PDB entry 7CY8 | X-ray diffraction, 2.40 A resolution | chains A and D of the 3 polymer chains in the assembly

[Chain A]
Name: Maltodextrin-binding protein, 5-methylcytosine-modifying enzyme 1
From: Escherichia coli
Notes: EC 1.14.99.-
UniProtKB: chimeric construct of A0A376KDN7, A0A2K3D5Z7: residues -372 to -7 from A0A376KDN7 (A0A376KDN7_ECOLX) positions 27-392 (UniProt number = residue number + 399); residues 1-532 from A0A2K3D5Z7 positions 1-532 (same numbers)
Chain sequence (917 residues; numbered -373 to 543; the number before each row is that of its first residue; numbers below 1 keep their minus sign (Met-373 is residue -373)):
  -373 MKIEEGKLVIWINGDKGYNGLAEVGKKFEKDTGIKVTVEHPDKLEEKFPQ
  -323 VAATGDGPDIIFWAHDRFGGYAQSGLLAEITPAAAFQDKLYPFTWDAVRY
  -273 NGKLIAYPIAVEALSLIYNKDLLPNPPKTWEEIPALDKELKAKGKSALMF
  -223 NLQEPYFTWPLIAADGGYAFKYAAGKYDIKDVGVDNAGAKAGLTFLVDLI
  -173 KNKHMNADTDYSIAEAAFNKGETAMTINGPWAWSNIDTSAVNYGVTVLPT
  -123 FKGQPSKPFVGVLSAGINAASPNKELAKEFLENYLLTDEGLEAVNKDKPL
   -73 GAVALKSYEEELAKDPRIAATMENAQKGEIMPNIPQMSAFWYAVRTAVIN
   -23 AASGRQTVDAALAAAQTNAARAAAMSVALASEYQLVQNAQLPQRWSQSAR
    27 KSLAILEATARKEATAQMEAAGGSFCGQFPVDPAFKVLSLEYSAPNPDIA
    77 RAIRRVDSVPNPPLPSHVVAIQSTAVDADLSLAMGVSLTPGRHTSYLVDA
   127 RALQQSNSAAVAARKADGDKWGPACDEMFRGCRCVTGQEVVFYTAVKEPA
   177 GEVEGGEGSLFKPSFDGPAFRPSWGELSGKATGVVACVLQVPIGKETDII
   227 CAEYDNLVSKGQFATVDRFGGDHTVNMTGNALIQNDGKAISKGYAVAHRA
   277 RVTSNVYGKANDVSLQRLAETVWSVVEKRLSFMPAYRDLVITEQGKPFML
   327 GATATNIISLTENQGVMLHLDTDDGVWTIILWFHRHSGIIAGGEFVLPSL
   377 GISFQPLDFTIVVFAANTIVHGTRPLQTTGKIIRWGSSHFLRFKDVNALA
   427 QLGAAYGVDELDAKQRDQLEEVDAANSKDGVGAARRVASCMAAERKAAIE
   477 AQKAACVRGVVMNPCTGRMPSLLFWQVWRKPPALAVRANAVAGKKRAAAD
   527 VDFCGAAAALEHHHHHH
Unresolved in the structure: -373 to -367, -341 to -339, -320 to -316, 177-184, 508-543
Sequence notes: initiating methionine (-373); engineered mutation Ala-291 (Asp108 in A0A376KDN7), Ala-290 (Lys109 in A0A376KDN7), Ala-201 (Glu198 in A0A376KDN7), Ala-200 (Asn199 in A0A376KDN7), Ala-134 (Lys265 in A0A376KDN7), Ala-11 (Lys388 in A0A376KDN7), Ala-10 (Asp389 in A0A376KDN7); linker (-6 to 0); expression tag (533-543)
Ion coordination: Fe2+: His345, Asp347, His397 (together with ascorbic acid)
Residues lining bound ligands: ascorbic acid (ASC): Val251, Ser335, Thr337, Val342, His345, Ile356, Trp358, Phe371, His397, Gly398, Thr399, Gly412, Ser413, Ser414
Curated features (UniProtKB/Swiss-Prot):
  - binding site (L-ascorbate): Ser335 to Thr337, His397 to Thr399
  - binding site (Fe cation): His345, Asp347, His397
From the paper describing this entry:
  - Fe2+ coordination: His345, Asp347, His397
  - binding site for ascorbic acid: Arg244, Ser335, Thr337, Val342, Ile356, Trp358, Phe371, Thr399, Ser414
  - mutagenesis - R244A, F245A, H249A, Y270A, T337A, H345A, D347N, D350N, W358A, T399A, R418A, S465A, R471A: abolished catalytic activity
  - mutagenesis - N261A, K264A, R275A (>30-fold), S335A, V342A, F416A, K420A (>30-fold), R461A, K472A (>30-fold), R484A (>30-fold), R494A (>30-fold): decreased catalytic activity
  - binding site for the 14-nt DNA strand (chain D): Arg244, Phe245, Asp262, Lys264, Tyr270, Ala271, Val272, Arg275, Asp350, Phe416, Arg418
  - contacts within the chain: Arg244-Asp347 (hydrogen bond), Arg244-Phe245 (cation-pi contact)
  - binding site for the 14-nt DNA strand: Asn261, Arg461, Ser465, Ala468, Arg471, Lys472
  - catalytic residues: Arg244
  - conformationally variable residues (order/disorder transition): Arg244 to His249
  - specificity-determining residues: Trp358 (proposed by the authors, not directly observed)

[Chain D]
Molecule: 14-nt DNA strand
Sequence (14 nucleotides; each row starts with the number of its first residue):
     1 CCCGCGCGGGATGT
Unresolved in the structure: 9-14
Modified residues: 5CM (5-methyl-2'-deoxy-cytidine-5'-monophosphate) at position 3

[How chain A and chain D interact]
Contacting residue pairs (25):
  Ala240(A) - DC5(D)  phosphate contact
  Val242(A) - 5CM_3(D)  phosphate contact
  Val242(A) - DG4(D)  sugar contact
  Asp243(A) - 5CM_3(D)  phosphate contact
  Arg244(A) - 5CM_3(D)  salt bridge to the phosphate
  Phe245(A) - 5CM_3(D)  hydrogen bond to the phosphate
  Met253(A) - 5CM_3(D)  sugar contact
  Ile259(A) - DG4(D)  phosphate contact
  Ile259(A) - DC5(D)  phosphate contact
  Asn261(A) - DG4(D)  hydrogen bond to the base
  Asp262(A) - DC5(D)  sugar contact
  Lys264(A) - DC5(D)  phosphate contact
  Lys264(A) - DG6(D)  salt bridge to the phosphate
  Tyr270(A) - DG4(D)  hydrogen bond to the phosphate
  Tyr270(A) - DC5(D)  phosphate contact
  Ala271(A) - DC5(D)  hydrogen bond to the phosphate
  Arg275(A) - DG6(D)  salt bridge to the phosphate
  Ser335(A) - 5CM_3(D)  base contact
  Asp347(A) - 5CM_3(D)  base contact
  Asp350(A) - 5CM_3(D)  hydrogen bond to the base
  Phe416(A) - 5CM_3(D)  base contact
  Arg418(A) - 5CM_3(D)  hydrogen bond to the base
  Arg418(A) - DG4(D)  salt bridge to the phosphate
  Asn452(A) - DC7(D)  phosphate contact
  Val457(A) - DG8(D)  phosphate contact
Interface residues without a listed pair, chain A (23 interface residues in all): Gly246, Val251, Ser414

[In short]
The interface between chain A and chain D involves 23 residues on one side and 6 on the other; the contacts
include 6 hydrogen bonds and 4 salt bridges. Polar contacts include Asn261(A)-DG4(D), Asp350(A)-5CM_3(D) and
Arg418(A)-5CM_3(D). From the paper: the catalytic residue Arg244(A); R244A, F245A and H249A of chain A, among
others, abolish catalytic activity; 24 substitutions were tested in all.
Here chain A is Maltodextrin-binding protein, 5-methylcytosine-modifying enzyme 1 (Escherichia coli) and chain
D is a 14-nt DNA strand. Entry 7CY8 (Crystal Structure of CMD1 in complex with 5mC-DNA and vitamin C) was
determined by X-ray diffraction, deposited together with 7CY4, 7CY5, 7CY6 and 7CY7.
